6KTK - chains A and B of the 4 polymer chains in the assembly; structure by X-ray diffraction, 1.65 A resolution.

# Chain A (and B)
Protein: Scyllo-inositol dehydrogenase with L-glucose dehydrogenase activity
Source organism: Paracoccus laeviglucosivorans
Notes: chain B of this document is another copy of the same molecule, construct and numbering; everything in this record applies to it too
Reference sequence: K7ZP76 (K7ZP76_9RHOB); residues 1-372 here = UniProt positions 1-372
Amino-acid sequence (380 residues; each row starts with the number of its first residue):
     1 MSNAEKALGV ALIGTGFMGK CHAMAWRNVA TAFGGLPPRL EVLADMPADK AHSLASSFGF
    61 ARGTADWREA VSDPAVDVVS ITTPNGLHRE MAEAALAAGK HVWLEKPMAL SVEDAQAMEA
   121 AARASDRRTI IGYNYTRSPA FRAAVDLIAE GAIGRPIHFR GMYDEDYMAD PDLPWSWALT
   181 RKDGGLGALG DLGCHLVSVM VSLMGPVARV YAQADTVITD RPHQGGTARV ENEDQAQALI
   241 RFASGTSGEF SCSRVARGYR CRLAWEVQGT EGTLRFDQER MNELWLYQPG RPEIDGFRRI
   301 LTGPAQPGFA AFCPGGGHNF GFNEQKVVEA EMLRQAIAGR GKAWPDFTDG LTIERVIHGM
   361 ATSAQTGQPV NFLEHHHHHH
Unresolved in the structure: 1-5, 373-380 (chain B: 1-6, 373-380)
Construct notes: engineered mutation Ala-178 (Arg in K7ZP76); expression tag (373-380)
Small-molecule neighbours:
  - L-glucono-1,5-lactone (8S0): Phe-17, Lys-106, Tyr-135, Tyr-163, Glu-165, Tyr-167, Asp-191, Leu-192, His-195, Cys-261
  - NADH (NAI; 1,4-dihydronicotinamide adenine dinucleotide): Ile-13, Gly-14, Thr-15, Gly-16, Phe-17, Met-18, Ala-44, Asp-45, Met-46, Lys-50, Trp-67, Thr-82, Thr-83, Pro-84, Asn-85, Leu-87, His-88, Met-91, Glu-105, Lys-106, Pro-107, Gly-132, Asn-134, Tyr-135, His-195, Phe-322, Lys-326

# How chain A and chain B interact
Contacting residue pairs (79; chain A residue first):
  Phe-17(A) / Cys-313(B)  hydrophobic
  Phe-17(A) / Pro-314(B)  hydrophobic
  Phe-17(A) / His-318(B)
  Lys-20(A) / Thr-31(B)  hydrogen bond (side chain-backbone)
  Lys-20(A) / Ala-32(B)  hydrogen bond (side chain-backbone)
  Lys-20(A) / Ala-311(B)  hydrogen bond (side chain-backbone)
  Met-24(A) / Asn-28(B)  hydrogen bond (backbone-side chain)
  Met-24(A) / Thr-31(B)
  Met-24(A) / Ala-32(B)  hydrophobic
  Arg-27(A) / Arg-27(B)  hydrogen bond (side chain-backbone)
  Arg-27(A) / Asn-28(B)
  Arg-27(A) / Pro-37(B)
  Asn-28(A) / Met-24(B)  hydrogen bond (side chain-backbone)
  Asn-28(A) / Arg-27(B)
  Asn-28(A) / Asn-28(B)
  Ala-30(A) / Ser-57(B)
  Thr-31(A) / Lys-20(B)
  Thr-31(A) / Met-24(B)
  Thr-31(A) / Arg-27(B)  hydrogen bond
  Thr-31(A) / Ser-57(B)  hydrogen bond (backbone-backbone)
  Thr-31(A) / Phe-58(B)
  Ala-32(A) / Lys-20(B)  hydrogen bond (backbone-side chain)
  Ala-32(A) / Met-24(B)  hydrophobic
  Gly-34(A) / Ser-57(B)
  Gly-35(A) / Ser-57(B)
  Leu-36(A) / Ser-56(B)
  Pro-37(A) / Ser-56(B)
  Pro-37(A) / Ser-57(B)
  Ser-56(A) / Leu-36(B)
  Ser-56(A) / Pro-37(B)
  Ser-57(A) / Ala-30(B)
  Ser-57(A) / Thr-31(B)  hydrogen bond (backbone-backbone)
  Ser-57(A) / Gly-34(B)
  Ser-57(A) / Gly-35(B)
  Ser-57(A) / Pro-37(B)
  Phe-58(A) / Thr-31(B)
  Tyr-135(A) / His-318(B)
  Arg-260(A) / Leu-301(B)
  Arg-260(A) / Gly-316(B)
  Arg-260(A) / Gly-317(B)
  Cys-261(A) / Gly-317(B)
  Cys-261(A) / His-318(B)
  Gln-278(A) / Asn-319(B)
  Glu-279(A) / Arg-299(B)  salt bridge
  Glu-279(A) / Leu-301(B)
  Glu-279(A) / Asn-319(B)  hydrogen bond (backbone-side chain)
  Arg-280(A) / Arg-280(B)
  Arg-280(A) / Glu-283(B)  salt bridge
  Arg-280(A) / Asn-319(B)
  Met-281(A) / Asn-319(B)  hydrogen bond (backbone-side chain)
  Glu-283(A) / Arg-280(B)  salt bridge
  Arg-299(A) / Glu-279(B)  salt bridge
  Leu-301(A) / Arg-260(B)
  Leu-301(A) / Glu-279(B)
  Ala-311(A) / Lys-20(B)  hydrogen bond (backbone-side chain)
  Ala-311(A) / Met-24(B)
  Phe-312(A) / Asn-323(B)  hydrogen bond (backbone-side chain)
  Cys-313(A) / Phe-17(B)  hydrophobic
  Pro-314(A) / Phe-17(B)  hydrophobic
  Gly-316(A) / Arg-260(B)
  Gly-317(A) / Arg-260(B)
  Gly-317(A) / Cys-261(B)
  His-318(A) / Phe-17(B)
  His-318(A) / Tyr-135(B)
  His-318(A) / Cys-261(B)
  His-318(A) / Phe-322(B)
  Asn-319(A) / Gln-278(B)
  Asn-319(A) / Glu-279(B)  hydrogen bond (side chain-backbone)
  Asn-319(A) / Arg-280(B)
  Asn-319(A) / Met-281(B)  hydrogen bond (side chain-backbone)
  Asn-319(A) / Gly-321(B)
  Asn-319(A) / Phe-322(B)  hydrogen bond (backbone-backbone)
  Gly-321(A) / Asn-319(B)
  Gly-321(A) / Gly-321(B)
  Phe-322(A) / His-318(B)
  Phe-322(A) / Asn-319(B)  hydrogen bond (backbone-backbone)
  Asn-323(A) / Phe-312(B)  hydrogen bond (side chain-backbone)
  Asn-323(A) / Glu-324(B)  hydrogen bond
  Glu-324(A) / Asn-323(B)  hydrogen bond
Other interface residues (no listed pair), chain A (43 interface residues in all): Ala-23, Gly-59, Glu-165, Trp-285, Gly-315, Phe-320
Other interface residues (no listed pair), chain B (44 interface residues in all): Ala-23, Leu-40, Gly-59, Glu-165, Trp-285, Gly-315, Phe-320

# In short
43 residues of chain A face 44 of chain B across their interface; the contacts include 21 hydrogen bonds and 4
salt bridges. Among the polar pairs are Glu-279(A)/Arg-299(B), Arg-280(A)/Glu-283(B) and Lys-20(A)/Thr-31(B).
Chain A binds NADH and L-glucono-1,5-lactone.
Both chains are Scyllo-inositol dehydrogenase with L-glucose dehydrogenase activity (Paracoccus
laeviglucosivorans). Entry 6KTK (Crystal structure of scyllo-inositol dehydrogenase R178A mutant, complexed
with NADH and L-glucono-1,5-lactone, from Paracoccus laeviglucosivorans) was determined by X-ray diffraction
together with 6KTL from the same study.
